8GS9 - chains H and K of the 3 polymer chains in the assembly; structure by electron microscopy, 2.66 A resolution.

[Chain H]
Name: Heavy chain of VacBB-551
Source organism: Homo sapiens
Amino-acid sequence (113 residues; each row starts with the number of its first residue):
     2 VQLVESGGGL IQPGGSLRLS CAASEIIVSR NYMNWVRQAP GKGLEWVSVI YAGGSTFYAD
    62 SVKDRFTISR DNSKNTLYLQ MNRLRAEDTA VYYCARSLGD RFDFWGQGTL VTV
Cystine bridges: Cys22-Cys95

[Chain K]
Name: Light chain of VacBB-551
Source organism: Homo sapiens
Amino-acid sequence (102 residues; numbered 1 to 102; the number before each row is that of its first residue):
     1 DIQLTQSPSS LSASVGDRVT ITCRASQGIP SYLAWYQQNP GRAPKLLIYA ASTLQNGVPS
    61 RFSGSGSGTD FTLTISSLQS EDFATYYCQH EDTFGQGTKL EI
Cystine bridges: Cys23-Cys88

[Interface between chain H and chain K]
Contacting residue pairs - 16 pairs, chain H then chain K:
  Gln39(H) - Gln38(K)  hydrogen bond
  Gln39(H) - Tyr87(K)
  Gly44(H) - Tyr87(K)
  Leu45(H) - Pro44(K)  hydrophobic
  Leu45(H) - Phe94(K)
  Trp47(H) - Asp92(K)
  Tyr94(H) - Ala43(K)  hydrophobic
  Asp101(H) - Tyr32(K)
  Asp101(H) - Gln89(K)
  Arg102(H) - Tyr36(K)
  Arg102(H) - Tyr49(K)
  Phe103(H) - Tyr36(K)  hydrogen bond (backbone-side chain)
  Phe103(H) - Gln89(K)
  Phe103(H) - Phe94(K)  hydrophobic
  Trp106(H) - Pro44(K)
  Gly107(H) - Ala43(K)
Also at the interface, not in a pair above, chain H (13 interface residues in all): Lys43, Asp104, Gln108
Also at the interface, not in a pair above, chain K (14 interface residues in all): Ala34, Arg42, Leu46, Gln55

[Overview]
The interface between chain H and chain K involves 13 residues on one side and 14 on the other; the contacts
include 2 hydrogen bonds. Among the polar pairs are Gln39(H)-Gln38(K) and Phe103(H)-Tyr36(K).
Here chain H is Heavy chain of VacBB-551 and chain K is Light chain of VacBB-551, both from Homo sapiens.
Entry 8GS9 (SARS-CoV-2 BA.2 spike RBD in complex bound with VacBB-551) was determined by electron microscopy.
